PDB entry 7NBA | electron microscopy, 4.00 A resolution | chains B and K of the 3 polymer chains in the assembly

# Chain B
Molecule: Tubulin beta chain
From: Sus scrofa
UniProtKB: P02554 (TBB_PIG); residue numbers follow UniProt; this construct covers 1-445
Amino-acid sequence (445 residues; row label = number of the first residue in the row):
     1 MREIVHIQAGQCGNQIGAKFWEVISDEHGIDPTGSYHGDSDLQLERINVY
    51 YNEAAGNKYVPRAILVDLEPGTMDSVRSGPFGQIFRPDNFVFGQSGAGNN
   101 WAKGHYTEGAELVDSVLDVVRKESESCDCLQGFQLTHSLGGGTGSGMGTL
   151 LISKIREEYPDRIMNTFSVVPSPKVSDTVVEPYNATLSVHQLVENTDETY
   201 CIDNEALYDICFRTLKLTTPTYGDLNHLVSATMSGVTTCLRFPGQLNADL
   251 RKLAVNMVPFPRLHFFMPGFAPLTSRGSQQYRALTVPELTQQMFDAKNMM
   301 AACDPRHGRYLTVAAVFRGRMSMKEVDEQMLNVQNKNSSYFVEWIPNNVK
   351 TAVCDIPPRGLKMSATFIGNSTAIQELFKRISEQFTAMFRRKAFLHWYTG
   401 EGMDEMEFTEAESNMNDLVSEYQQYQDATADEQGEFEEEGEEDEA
Unresolved in the structure: 427-445
UniProt features mapped onto this chain:
  - motif: Met-1 to Ile-4 (MREI motif)
  - binding site (GTP): Gln-11, Glu-69, Ser-138, Gly-142, Thr-143, Gly-144, Asn-204, Asn-226
  - binding site (Mg(2+)): Glu-69
  - modified residue: Ser-40 (Phosphoserine), Lys-58 (N6-acetyllysine), Ser-172 (Phosphoserine), Thr-285 (Phosphothreonine), Thr-290 (Phosphothreonine), Arg-318 (Omega-N-methylarginine), Glu-438 (5-glutamyl polyglutamate)
  - cross-link (Glycyl lysine isopeptide (Lys-Gly)): Lys-58 (interchain with G-Cter in ubiquitin), Lys-324 (interchain with G-Cter in ubiquitin)
  - natural variant: His-37 (H37V: In 2nd form), Asn-48 (N48S: In 2nd form), Ala-55 to Asn-57 (sequence variant, change not given here; In 2nd form), Ser-275 (S275A: In 2nd form)

# Chain K
Molecule: Kinesin motor domain-containing protein
From: Plasmodium falciparum (isolate NF54)
UniProtKB: W7K044 (W7K044_PLAFO); the construct lacks a stretch of the UniProt sequence, so the offset changes along the chain: 7-180 = UniProt 1-174; 181-405 = UniProt 269-493
Amino-acid sequence (405 residues; numbered 1 to 405; the number before each row is that of its first residue):
     1 GIDPFTMLRNSYNNDKSSCVNIKVIVRCRPLNEKEKNDINNEEVVRINNN
    51 EVILTINRNNEIYEKKYSFDYACDKDVDQKTLFNNYIYQIVDEVLQGFNC
   101 TLFCYGQTGTGKTYTMEGKILEHLKQYDNNKKVDLNESINSDISYCYELC
   151 ENEDTGLIFRVTKRIFDILNKRKEEKIRHFDKNMYDFNIKISYLEIYNEE
   201 LCDLLSSTNENMKLRIYEDSNNKSKGLNVDKLEEKSINSFEEIYYIICSA
   251 IKKRRTAETAYNKKSSRSHSIFTITLIIKDINNVGESITKIGKLNLVDLA
   301 GSENALKSSYGSLKIRQQESCNINQSLLTLGRVINSLIENSSYIPYRDSK
   351 LTRLLQDSLGGKTKTFIVATISPSSLCIDETLSTLDYVFRAKNIKNRPEI
   401 NIKTT
Unresolved in the structure: 1-16, 120-154, 178-183, 209-211, 220-225, 283-285, 310-311, 403-405
Construct notes: expression tag (1-6)

# Chain B / chain K interface
Pairs across the interface (19; chain B residue first):
  Asp-161(B) / Lys-314(K)  salt bridge
  Glu-194(B) / Lys-350(K)  salt bridge
  Phe-260(B) / Arg-332(K)
  Phe-260(B) / Asp-348(K)
  Arg-262(B) / Arg-347(K)
  Arg-262(B) / Asp-348(K)  salt bridge
  Met-406(B) / Arg-215(K)
  Met-406(B) / Tyr-217(K)  hydrophobic
  Glu-407(B) / Arg-215(K)  salt bridge
  Glu-410(B) / Arg-215(K)  salt bridge
  Glu-410(B) / Tyr-217(K)
  Asp-417(B) / Tyr-343(K)  hydrogen bond
  Asp-417(B) / Arg-347(K)  salt bridge
  Asp-417(B) / Arg-353(K)  salt bridge
  Ser-420(B) / Tyr-343(K)
  Glu-421(B) / Tyr-343(K)
  Glu-421(B) / Pro-345(K)
  Gln-424(B) / Ser-342(K)  hydrogen bond
  Gln-424(B) / Tyr-343(K)
Also at the interface, not in a pair above, chain B (13 interface residues in all): Pro-261, Thr-409
Also at the interface, not in a pair above, chain K (13 interface residues in all): Ile-216, Glu-218

# Summary
Chain B and chain K each contribute 13 residues to their interface, with 2 hydrogen bonds and 7 salt bridges.
Among the polar pairs are Asp-161(B)/Lys-314(K), Glu-194(B)/Lys-350(K) and Arg-262(B)/Asp-348(K). Curated
annotation (UniProt) lists 8 GTP-binding residues and Mg2+-binding residue Glu-69(B) on chain B.
Here chain B is Tubulin beta chain (Sus scrofa) and chain K is Kinesin motor domain-containing protein
(Plasmodium falciparum (isolate NF54)). Entry 7NBA (Plasmodium falciparum kinesin-5 motor domain bound to
AMPPNP, complexed with 14 protofilament microtubule) was determined by electron microscopy (same publication
as 7NB8).
